PDB entry 1UWG | X-ray diffraction, 2.79 A resolution | chains H and L

[Chain H]
Molecule: Antibody 14D9
From: Mus musculus
Notes: fragment: fab heavy chain, residues 1-221; antibody fragment or engineered binder
Chain sequence (225 residues; each row starts with the number of its first residue; a row labelled like 100A-100C holds insertion residues (100A, then the next letters in order)):
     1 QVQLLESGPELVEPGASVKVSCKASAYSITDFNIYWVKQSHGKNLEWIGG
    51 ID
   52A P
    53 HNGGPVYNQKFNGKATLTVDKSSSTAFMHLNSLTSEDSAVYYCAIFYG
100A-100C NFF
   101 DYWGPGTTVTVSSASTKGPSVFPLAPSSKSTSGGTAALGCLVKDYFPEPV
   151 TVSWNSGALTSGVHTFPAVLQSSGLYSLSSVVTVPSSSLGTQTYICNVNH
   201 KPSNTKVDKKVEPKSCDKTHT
Unresolved in the structure: 1-2, 127-134, 216-221
Cystine bridges: Cys-22/Cys-95, Cys-140/Cys-196
Ligand contacts: KHA (1-(4-{[(2-hydroxyethyl)amino]carbonyl}benzyl)-1-methylpiperidinium): Asn-33, Tyr-35, Trp-47, Gly-49, Gly-50, Ile-51, Asp-52, Val-58, Phe-98, Gly-100, Asp-101

[Chain L]
Molecule: Antibody 14D9
From: Mus musculus
Notes: fragment: fab light chain, residues 1-213; antibody fragment or engineered binder
Chain sequence (213 residues; each row starts with the number of its first residue):
     1 ELVMTQSPKFMSTSVGDRVSVTCKASQNVGTHVAWYQQKPGQSPKTLIYS
    51 ASYRYSGVPDRFTGSGSGTDFTLTIRDVQSEDAAEYFCQQYNLFPVTFGG
   101 GTKLEIKRTVAAPSVFIFPPSDEQLKSGTASVVCLLNNFYPREAAVAWKV
   151 DNALQSGNSQESVTEQDSADSTYSLSSTLTLSKADYEKHKVYACEVTHQG
   201 LSSPVTKSFNRGE
Cystine bridges: Cys-23/Cys-88, Cys-134/Cys-194
Ligand contacts: KHA (1-(4-{[(2-hydroxyethyl)amino]carbonyl}benzyl)-1-methylpiperidinium): Ala-34, Tyr-36, Tyr-49, Tyr-55, Gln-89, Tyr-91, Phe-94

[Chain H / chain L interface]
Pairs across the interface (51; chain H residue first):
  Tyr-35(H) with Tyr-36(L), hydrogen bond
  Gln-39(H) with Gln-38(L), hydrogen bond
  Leu-45(H) with Phe-87(L), hydrophobic; Phe-98(L), hydrophobic
  Trp-47(H) with Phe-94(L), hydrophobic; Pro-95(L), hydrophobic; Val-96(L)
  Val-58(H) with Phe-94(L), hydrophobic
  Asn-60(H) with Glu-1(L); Pro-95(L)
  Tyr-94(H) with Gln-38(L); Ser-43(L)
  Asn-100A(H) with Tyr-49(L); Tyr-55(L)
  Phe-100B(H) with Tyr-55(L)
  Asp-101(H) with Tyr-36(L), hydrogen bond; Thr-46(L), hydrogen bond; Tyr-55(L)
  Trp-103(H) with Tyr-36(L); Ser-43(L); Pro-44(L)
  Gly-104(H) with Ser-43(L), hydrogen bond (backbone-side chain)
  Pro-105(H) with Ser-43(L), hydrogen bond (backbone-side chain)
  Phe-122(H) with Ser-121(L); Gln-124(L)
  Pro-123(H) with Ser-121(L); Glu-123(L)
  Leu-124(H) with Phe-118(L)
  Ala-125(H) with Phe-118(L)
  Ala-137(H) with Phe-116(L), hydrophobic; Phe-118(L)
  Leu-138(H) with Phe-118(L)
  Leu-141(H) with Gln-124(L); Ser-131(L)
  Lys-143(H) with Ser-131(L)
  His-164(H) with Asn-137(L), hydrogen bond; Asn-138(L), hydrogen bond; Ser-174(L)
  Phe-166(H) with Ser-162(L); Thr-164(L); Ser-174(L); Leu-175(L); Ser-176(L)
  Pro-167(H) with Ser-162(L), hydrogen bond (backbone-side chain); Val-163(L)
  Val-169(H) with Gln-160(L); Glu-161(L)
  Leu-170(H) with Gln-160(L)
  Gln-171(H) with Gln-160(L)
  Val-181(H) with Leu-135(L), hydrophobic
  Thr-183(H) with Asn-137(L)
Also at the interface, not in a pair above, chain H (39 interface residues in all): Val-37, Lys-43, Asn-44, Glu-46, Phe-100C, Pro-126, Thr-135, Ala-136, Thr-165, Lys-209
Also at the interface, not in a pair above, chain L (37 interface residues in all): Gln-42, Glu-85, Gly-100, Val-133, Glu-165, Asp-167, Thr-180

[Summary]
39 residues of chain H and 37 residues of chain L are in contact; the contacts include 9 hydrogen bonds. Polar
pairs include Tyr-35(H)/Tyr-36(L), Gln-39(H)/Gln-38(L) and Asp-101(H)/Tyr-36(L). Compound KHA is bound between
chain H and chain L.
Chain H is Antibody 14D9 and chain L is Antibody 14D9, both from Mus musculus; the structure, Molecular
Mechanism of Enantioselective Proton Transfer to Carbon in Catalytic Antibody 14D9, was determined by X-ray
diffraction (same publication as 1UWE).
